Entry 5C9B (X-ray diffraction, 2.40 A resolution); this record covers chains C and D of the 4 polymer chains in the assembly.

Chain C (and D):
Protein: ApRick protease
Source organism: Rickettsia conorii
Notes: EC 3.-.-.-; chain D of this document is another copy of the same molecule, construct and numbering; everything in this record applies to it too
Reference sequence: Q92FY8 (Q92FY8_RICCN); residues 105-231 here = UniProt positions 105-231
Sequence (139 residues; numbered 104 to 242; the number before each row is that of its first residue):
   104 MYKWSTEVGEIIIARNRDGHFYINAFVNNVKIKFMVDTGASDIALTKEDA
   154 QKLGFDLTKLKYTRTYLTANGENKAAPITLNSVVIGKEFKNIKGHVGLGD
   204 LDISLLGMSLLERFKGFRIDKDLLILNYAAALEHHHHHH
Unresolved in the structure: 171-176, 201, 235-242 (chain D: 165-177, 201-203, 235-242)
Differences from the reference sequence: initiating methionine (104); expression tag (232-242)
Modified positions: Mse-104 (selenomethionine); Mse-138 (selenomethionine; parent Met); Mse-211 (selenomethionine; parent Met)
From the paper describing this entry:
  - catalytic residues: Asp-140 (proposed by the authors, not directly observed)

Interface between chain C and chain D:
Contacting residue pairs - 31 pairs, chain C then chain D:
  Mse-104(C) with Ile-114(D), hydrophobic; Ile-115(D)
  Tyr-105(C) with Glu-113(D); Ile-114(D); Ile-115(D), hydrogen bond (backbone-backbone)
  Lys-106(C) with Glu-113(D); Ile-114(D); Tyr-231(D)
  Trp-107(C) with Gly-112(D); Glu-113(D), hydrogen bond (backbone-backbone); Tyr-231(D)
  Ser-108(C) with Glu-110(D); Val-111(D)
  Thr-109(C) with Thr-109(D); Glu-110(D); Val-111(D), hydrogen bond (backbone-backbone)
  Glu-110(C) with Thr-109(D)
  Val-111(C) with Ser-108(D); Thr-109(D), hydrogen bond (backbone-backbone); Val-111(D), hydrophobic
  Gly-112(C) with Trp-107(D)
  Glu-113(C) with Tyr-105(D); Lys-106(D); Trp-107(D), hydrogen bond (backbone-backbone)
  Ile-114(C) with Tyr-105(D)
  Ile-115(C) with Mse-104(D); Tyr-105(D), hydrogen bond (backbone-backbone)
  Ile-116(C) with Mse-104(D), hydrophobic
  Ile-126(C) with Mse-104(D), hydrophobic
  Asn-127(C) with Mse-104(D)
  Tyr-231(C) with Lys-106(D)
Also at the interface, not in a pair above, chain C (18 interface residues in all): Ala-117, Gly-189
Also at the interface, not in a pair above, chain D (14 interface residues in all): Ile-116

In short:
18 residues of chain C face 14 of chain D across their interface; the contacts include 6 hydrogen bonds.
Main-chain hydrogen bonds include Tyr-105(C)/Ile-115(D), Trp-107(C)/Glu-113(D) and Thr-109(C)/Val-111(D). From
the paper: the catalytic residue Asp-140(C).
Chain C and chain D are both ApRick protease (Rickettsia conorii); the structure, Crystal structure of a
retropepsin-like aspartic protease from Rickettsia conorii, was determined by X-ray diffraction together with
5C9F from the same study.
